Entry 6M7J (electron microscopy, 4.40 A resolution (low resolution: residue-level contacts below are approximate; hydrogen-bond / salt-bridge calls are withheld)); this record covers chains A and B of the 9 polymer chains in the assembly.

# Chain A (and B)
Protein: DNA-directed RNA polymerase subunit alpha
Organism: Mycobacterium tuberculosis
Notes: EC 2.7.7.6; chain B of this document is another copy of the same molecule, construct and numbering; everything in this record applies to it too
UniProt: A5U8D3 (RPOA_MYCTA); numbering as in UniProt (aligned over 1-347)
Chain sequence (347 residues; row label = number of the first residue in the row):
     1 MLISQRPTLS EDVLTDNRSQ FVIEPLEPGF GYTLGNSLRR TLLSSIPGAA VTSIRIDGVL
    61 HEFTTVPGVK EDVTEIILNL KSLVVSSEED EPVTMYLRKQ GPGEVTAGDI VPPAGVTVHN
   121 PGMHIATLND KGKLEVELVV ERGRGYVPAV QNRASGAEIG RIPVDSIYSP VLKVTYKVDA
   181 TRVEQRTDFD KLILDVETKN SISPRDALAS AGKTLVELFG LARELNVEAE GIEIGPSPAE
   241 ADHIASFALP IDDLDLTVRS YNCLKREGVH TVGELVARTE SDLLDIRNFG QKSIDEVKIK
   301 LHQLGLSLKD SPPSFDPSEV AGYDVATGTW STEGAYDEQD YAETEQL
Not modelled in the structure: 1, 227-347 (chain B: 238-347)

# Interface between chain A and chain B
Contacting residue pairs (62; chain A residue first):
  Leu2(A) with Arg142(B); Gly143(B)
  Arg6(A) with Glu217(B); Leu221(B)
  Pro7(A) with Leu221(B)
  Leu9(A) with Leu221(B); Ala222(B); Leu225(B)
  Glu27(A) with Ser44(B)
  Thr33(A) with Ser37(B); Arg40(B)
  Leu34(A) with Leu218(B); Phe219(B)
  Ser37(A) with Ser37(B)
  Leu38(A) with Phe219(B)
  Arg40(A) with Gly29(B); Tyr32(B); Thr33(B)
  Ser45(A) with Phe30(B); Ile232(B)
  Pro47(A) with Met1(B); Glu230(B)
  Arg142(A) with Glu230(B)
  Arg144(A) with Met1(B); Ile232(B)
  Arg186(A) with Val147(B); Pro148(B); Ala149(B); Val150(B)
  Arg205(A) with Leu225(B); Asn226(B)
  Asp206(A) with Asn226(B)
  Ala209(A) with Ala222(B); Arg223(B); Leu225(B); Asn226(B)
  Ser210(A) with Ala229(B); Glu230(B); Gly231(B)
  Gly212(A) with Ala222(B)
  Lys213(A) with Arg223(B); Ala229(B)
  Thr214(A) with Gly231(B); Ile232(B)
  Leu215(A) with Phe219(B)
  Val216(A) with Val216(B); Phe219(B)
  Glu217(A) with Ile232(B); Ile234(B)
  Leu218(A) with Phe30(B); Leu34(B); Ile234(B)
  Phe219(A) with Leu215(B); Phe219(B)
  Leu221(A) with Arg6(B); Pro7(B)
  Arg223(A) with Ala209(B); Gly212(B); Lys213(B); Val216(B)
  Asn226(A) with Glu11(B); Arg205(B)
Interface residues without a listed pair, chain A (36 interface residues in all): Gly29, Phe30, Leu208, Ala222, Glu224, Leu225
Interface residues without a listed pair, chain B (46 interface residues in all): Leu9, Ile23, Asn36, Thr41, Arg144, Leu208, Gly220, Val227, Glu233

# Summary
The interface between chain A and chain B involves 36 residues on one side and 46 on the other.
Both chains are DNA-directed RNA polymerase subunit alpha (Mycobacterium tuberculosis). Entry 6M7J
(Mycobacterium tuberculosis RNAP with RbpA/us fork and Corallopyronin) was determined by electron microscopy,
deposited together with 6EDT, 6EE8 and 6EEC.
